PDB entry 2F78 | X-ray diffraction, 2.05 A resolution | chains A and B

# Chain A (and B)
Name: HTH-type transcriptional regulator benM
From: Acinetobacter baylyi
Notes: chain B of this document is another copy of the same molecule, construct and numbering; everything in this record applies to it too
Reference sequence: O68014 (BENM_ACIAD); numbering as in UniProt (aligned over 81-304)
Sequence (232 residues; each row starts with the number of its first residue):
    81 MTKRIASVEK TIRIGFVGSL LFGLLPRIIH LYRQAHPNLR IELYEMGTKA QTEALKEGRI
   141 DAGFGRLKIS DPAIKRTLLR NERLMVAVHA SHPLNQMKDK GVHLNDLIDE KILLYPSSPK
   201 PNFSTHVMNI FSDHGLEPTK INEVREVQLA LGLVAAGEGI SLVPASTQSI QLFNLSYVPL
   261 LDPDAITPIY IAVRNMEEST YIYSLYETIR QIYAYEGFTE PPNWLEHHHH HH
Not modelled in the structure: 81-86, 309-312 (chain B: 81-89, 304-312)
Differences from the reference sequence: cloning artifact (305-306); expression tag (307-312)
Swiss-Prot annotation at these positions:
  - binding site (benzoate): S99, L104, F144, R160, N202, Y293
  - binding site (cis,cis-muconate): S99, T128, F203
Ligand contacts:
  - benzoic acid (BEZ), molecule 1: V97, S99, R146, L147, N202, F203, H206, T267
  - benzoic acid (BEZ), molecule 2: L100, G103, L104, L105, I108, F144, L159, R160, I269, Y293

# How chain A and chain B interact
Contacting residue pairs (51; chain A residue first):
  F96(A) - L229(B)  hydrophobic
  L101(A) - Q228(B)
  L101(A) - L229(B)  hydrophobic
  L101(A) - G232(B)
  L101(A) - L252(B)
  F102(A) - Q228(B)
  F102(A) - L252(B)  hydrophobic
  P106(A) - G232(B)
  P106(A) - A235(B)  hydrophobic
  P106(A) - A236(B)
  R107(A) - F253(B)
  I109(A) - A236(B)  hydrophobic
  H110(A) - H169(B)
  H110(A) - A236(B)
  H110(A) - G237(B)
  R113(A) - A236(B)  hydrogen bond (side chain-backbone)
  R113(A) - G237(B)
  R113(A) - E238(B)  salt bridge
  L123(A) - L233(B)  hydrophobic
  E125(A) - R225(B)  salt bridge
  E125(A) - L229(B)
  H169(A) - H110(B)  hydrogen bond
  S171(A) - H110(B)
  R225(A) - E125(B)  salt bridge
  E226(A) - R225(B)  salt bridge
  E226(A) - E226(B)
  Q228(A) - L101(B)
  Q228(A) - F102(B)
  Q228(A) - Q228(B)  hydrogen bond
  L229(A) - F96(B)  hydrophobic
  L229(A) - L101(B)  hydrophobic
  L229(A) - E125(B)
  G232(A) - P106(B)
  L233(A) - L123(B)  hydrophobic
  A235(A) - P106(B)  hydrophobic
  A236(A) - P106(B)
  A236(A) - I109(B)
  A236(A) - H110(B)  hydrogen bond (backbone-backbone)
  A236(A) - R113(B)  hydrogen bond (backbone-side chain)
  G237(A) - H110(B)
  G237(A) - R113(B)
  E238(A) - R113(B)
  S249(A) - S249(B)
  S249(A) - I250(B)
  S249(A) - Q251(B)  hydrogen bond (backbone-backbone)
  S249(A) - L252(B)
  I250(A) - S249(B)
  Q251(A) - S249(B)  hydrogen bond (backbone-backbone)
  L252(A) - F102(B)  hydrophobic
  L252(A) - S249(B)
  F253(A) - R107(B)
Interface residues without a listed pair, chain A (29 interface residues in all): R120, V227
Interface residues without a listed pair, chain B (27 interface residues in all): I121

# In short
Chain A and chain B form an interface of 29 and 27 residues respectively, with 7 hydrogen bonds and 4 salt
bridges. Among the polar pairs are R113(A)-E238(B), E125(A)-R225(B) and E226(A)-R225(B). Chain A binds benzoic
acid.
Both chains are HTH-type transcriptional regulator benM (Acinetobacter baylyi). Entry 2F78 (BenM effector
binding domain with its effector benzoate) was determined by X-ray diffraction (same publication as 2F6G,
2F6P, 2F7A, 2F7B and 2F7C).
